Entry 9MHD (electron microscopy, 2.92 A resolution); this record covers chains A and D of the 4 polymer chains in the assembly.

[Chain A]
Name: Transport permease protein
Organism: Staphylococcus aureus
UniProt: A0A0H2XIF1 (A0A0H2XIF1_STAA3); numbering as in UniProt (aligned over 1-270)
Sequence (294 residues; row label = number of the first residue in the row; numbers below 1 keep their minus sign (Met-23 is residue -23)):
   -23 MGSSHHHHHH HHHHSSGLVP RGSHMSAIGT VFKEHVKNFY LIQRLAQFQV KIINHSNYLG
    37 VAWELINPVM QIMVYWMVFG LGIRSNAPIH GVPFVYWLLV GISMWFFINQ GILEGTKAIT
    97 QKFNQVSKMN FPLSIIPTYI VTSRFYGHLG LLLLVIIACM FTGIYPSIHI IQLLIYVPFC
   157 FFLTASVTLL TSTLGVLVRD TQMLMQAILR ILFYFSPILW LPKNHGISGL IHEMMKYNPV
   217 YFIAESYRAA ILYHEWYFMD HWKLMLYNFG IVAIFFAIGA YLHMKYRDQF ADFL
Unresolved in the structure: -23 to 0
Sequence notes: initiating methionine (-23); expression tag (-22 to 0)
Residues lining bound ligands:
  - Lauryl Maltose Neopentyl Glycol (AV0), molecule 1: Val54, Gly58, Ile59, Tyr190, Phe191, Trp196, Pro198, Asn200, His201, Ile207
  - Lauryl Maltose Neopentyl Glycol (AV0), molecule 2: Leu170, Leu173, Val174, Asp176, Leu258, Lys261, Tyr262, Gln265, Asp268, Phe269

[Chain D]
Name: Teichoic acids export ATP-binding protein TagH
Organism: Staphylococcus aureus
Notes: EC 7.5.2.4
UniProt: Q2FJ01 (TAGH_STAA3); numbering as in UniProt (aligned over 1-264)
Sequence (264 residues; each row starts with the number of its first residue):
     1 MNVSVNIKNV TKEYRIYRTN KERMKDALIP KHKNKTFFAL DDISLKAYEG DVIGLVGING
    61 SGKSTLSNII GGSLSPTVGK VDRNGEVSVI AISAGLSGQL TGIENIEFKM LCMGFKRKEI
   121 KAMTPKIIEF SELGEFIYQP VKKYSSGMRA KLGFSINITV NPDILVIDEA LSVGDQTFAQ
   181 KCLDKIYEFK EQNKTIFFVS HNLGQVRQFC TKIAWIEGGK LKDYGELDDV LPKYEAFLND
   241 FKKKSKAEQK EFRNKLDESR FVIK
Metal / ion sites: Mg2+: Ser64 (together with ATP-gamma-S)
Residues lining bound ligands:
  - ATP-gamma-S (AGS; phosphothiophosphoric acid-adenylate ester), molecule 1: Tyr14, Phe37, Ala39, Ile58, Asn59, Gly60, Ser61, Gly62, Lys63, Ser64, Thr65, His201, Arg260
  - ATP-gamma-S (AGS), molecule 2: Phe136, Lys143, Tyr144, Ser145, Ser146, Gly147, Met148
  - Lauryl Maltose Neopentyl Glycol (AV0): Lys12, Glu13, Tyr14, Arg15, Met24, Ala27, Leu28, Thr77
Curated features (UniProtKB/Swiss-Prot):
  - binding site (ATP): Gly57 to Ser64
What the authors report for this chain:
  - catalytic residues: Glu169 (proposed by the authors, not directly observed)

[How chain A and chain D interact]
Contacting residue pairs (6):
  His31(A) with Arg23(D)
  Ser32(A) with Arg23(D)
  Asn33(A) with Asn20(D), hydrogen bond (backbone-side chain); Arg23(D)
  Tyr34(A) with Asn20(D), hydrogen bond (backbone-side chain)
  Leu35(A) with Met24(D), hydrophobic
Interface residues without a listed pair, chain A (6 interface residues in all): Gly36
Interface residues without a listed pair, chain D (4 interface residues in all): Ala27

[In short]
6 residues of chain A face 4 of chain D across their interface; the contacts include 2 hydrogen bonds. Polar
pairs include Asn33(A)-Asn20(D) and Tyr34(A)-Asn20(D). Ligands of chain A: Lauryl Maltose Neopentyl Glycol.
Bound to chain D: ATP-gamma-S and Lauryl Maltose Neopentyl Glycol. From the paper: the catalytic residue
Glu169(D).
Chain A is Transport permease protein and chain D is Teichoic acids export ATP-binding protein TagH, both from
Staphylococcus aureus; the structure, Cryo-EM structure of S. aureus TarGH in complex with ATP-gamma-S, was
determined by electron microscopy together with 9CFL, 9CFP, 9MHU and 9MHZ from the same study.
